3MGR - chains E and I of the 10 polymer chains in the assembly; structure by X-ray diffraction, 2.30 A resolution.

Chain E:
Molecule: Histone H3.2
From: Xenopus laevis
UniProtKB: P84233 (H32_XENLA); residues 1-135 here correspond to UniProt positions 2-136 (UniProt number = residue number + 1)
Chain sequence (135 residues; numbered 1 to 135; the number before each row is that of its first residue):
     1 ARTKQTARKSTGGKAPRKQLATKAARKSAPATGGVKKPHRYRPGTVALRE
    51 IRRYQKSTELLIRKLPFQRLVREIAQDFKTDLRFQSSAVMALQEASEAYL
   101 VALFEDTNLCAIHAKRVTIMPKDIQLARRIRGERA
Disordered / not traced: 1-36
UniProt features mapped onto this chain:
  - modified residue: Arg2 (Asymmetric dimethylarginine), Thr3 (Phosphothreonine), Lys4 (Allysine), Gln5 (5-glutamyl dopamine), Thr6 (Phosphothreonine), Arg8 (Citrulline), Lys9 (N6,N6,N6-trimethyllysine), Ser10 (ADP-ribosylserine), Thr11 (Phosphothreonine), Lys14 (N6-(2-hydroxyisobutyryl)lysine), Arg17 (Asymmetric dimethylarginine), Lys18 (N6-(2-hydroxyisobutyryl)lysine), Lys23 (N6-(2-hydroxyisobutyryl)lysine), Arg26 (Citrulline), Lys27 (N6,N6,N6-trimethyllysine), Ser28 (ADP-ribosylserine), Lys36 (N6,N6,N6-trimethyllysine), Lys37 (N6-methyllysine), Tyr41 (Phosphotyrosine), Lys56 (N6,N6,N6-trimethyllysine) and 8 more in UniProt
  - lipidation: Cys110 (S-palmitoyl cysteine)
Metal / ion sites: Mn2+ near Asp77 (its only coordinating residue here)

Chain I:
Molecule: 147-nt DNA strand
Sequence (147 nucleotides; numbered -73 to 73; the number before each row is that of its first residue; numbers below 1 keep their minus sign (DA-73 is residue -73)):
   -73 ATCAATATCCACCTGCAGATACTACCAAAAGTGTATTTGGAAACTGCTCC
   -23 ATCAAAAGGCATGTTCAGCTGGAATCCAGCTGAACATGCCTTTTGATGGA
    27 GCAGTTTCCAAATACACTTTTGGTAGTATCTGCAGGTGGATATTGAT
Metal / ion sites: rubidium ion site 1: DT-66 (shared with 2 residues of chain J); Mn2+ site 1 near DG-35 (its only coordinating residue here); rubidium ion site 2 near DC-25 (its only coordinating residue here); Mn2+ site 2 near DG-3 (its only coordinating residue here); Mn2+ site 3 near DG5 (its only coordinating residue here); Mn2+ site 4 near DG27 (its only coordinating residue here); Mn2+ site 5 near DG48 (its only coordinating residue here); Mn2+ site 6 near DG61 (its only coordinating residue here)

Chain E / chain I interface:
Pairs across the interface (28; chain E residue first):
  His39(E) - DA-69(I)  phosphate contact
  His39(E) - DT-68(I)  sugar contact
  Arg40(E) - DG8(I)  base contact
  Arg40(E) - DA9(I)  hydrogen bond to the base
  Arg40(E) - DA10(I)  hydrogen bond to the sugar
  Tyr41(E) - DT-68(I)  sugar contact
  Tyr41(E) - DA-67(I)  hydrogen bond to the sugar
  Tyr41(E) - DA9(I)  sugar contact
  Tyr41(E) - DA10(I)  hydrogen bond to the phosphate
  Arg42(E) - DA9(I)  sugar contact
  Pro43(E) - DG8(I)  phosphate contact
  Pro43(E) - DA9(I)  sugar contact
  Gly44(E) - DG8(I)  hydrogen bond to the phosphate
  Gly44(E) - DA9(I)  hydrogen bond to the phosphate
  Thr45(E) - DA9(I)  hydrogen bond to the phosphate
  Val46(E) - DA9(I)  hydrogen bond to the phosphate
  Val46(E) - DA10(I)  phosphate contact
  Ala47(E) - DA9(I)  hydrogen bond to the phosphate
  Arg49(E) - DA-67(I)  sugar contact
  Arg49(E) - DT-66(I)  salt bridge to the phosphate
  Arg63(E) - DT17(I)  phosphate contact
  Arg63(E) - DT18(I)  salt bridge to the phosphate
  Lys64(E) - DT18(I)  hydrogen bond to the phosphate
  Leu65(E) - DT17(I)  phosphate contact
  Leu65(E) - DT18(I)  hydrogen bond to the phosphate
  Pro66(E) - DT17(I)  phosphate contact
  Arg69(E) - DT17(I)  salt bridge to the phosphate
  Arg83(E) - DG27(I)  sugar contact
Interface residues without a listed pair, chain E (19 interface residues in all): Lys56, Asp81, Thr118
Interface residues without a listed pair, chain I (13 interface residues in all): DC-65, DT7, DA26

Overview:
The interface between chain E and chain I involves 19 residues on one side and 13 on the other; the contacts
include 11 hydrogen bonds and 3 salt bridges. Polar contacts include Arg40(E)-DA9(I), Arg40(E)-DA10(I) and
Tyr41(E)-DA-67(I).
Here chain E is Histone H3.2 (Xenopus laevis) and chain I is a 147-nt DNA strand. Entry 3MGR (Binding of
Rubidium ions to the Nucleosome Core Particle) was determined by X-ray diffraction (same publication as 3MGP,
3MGQ and 3MGS).
